Entry 4XDK (X-ray diffraction, 3.60 A resolution); this record covers chains A and B.

[Chain A (and B)]
Molecule: Potassium channel subfamily K member 10
From: Homo sapiens
Notes: chain B of this document is another copy of the same molecule, construct and numbering; everything in this record applies to it too
UniProt: P57789 (KCNKA_HUMAN), isoform P57789-3; residue numbers follow UniProt; this construct covers 67-340
Amino-acid sequence (282 residues; row label = number of the first residue in the row):
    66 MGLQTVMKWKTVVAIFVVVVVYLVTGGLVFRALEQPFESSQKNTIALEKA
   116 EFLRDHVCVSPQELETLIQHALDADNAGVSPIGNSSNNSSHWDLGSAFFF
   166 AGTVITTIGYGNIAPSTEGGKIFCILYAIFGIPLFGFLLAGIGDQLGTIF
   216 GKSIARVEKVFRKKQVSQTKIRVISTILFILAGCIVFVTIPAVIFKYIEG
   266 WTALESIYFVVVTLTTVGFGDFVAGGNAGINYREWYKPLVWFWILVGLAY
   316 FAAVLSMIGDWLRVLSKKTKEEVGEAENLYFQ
Unresolved in the structure: 66-72, 150-154, 292-297, 332-347 (chain B: 66-72, 223-231, 333-347)
Construct notes: initiating methionine (66); expression tag (341-347)
Ion coordination: K+ site 1: T172, I173, T281, V282 (shared with T172(B), I173(B), T281(B), V282(B) of chain B); K+ site 2: T172, T281 (shared with T172(B), T281(B) of chain B); K+ site 3: I173, G174, V282, G283 (shared with I173(B), G174(B), V282(B), G283(B) of chain B)
Small-molecule neighbours:
  - (S)-Norfluoxetine / (R)-Norfluoxetine, molecule 1: A193, I194, I197, P198
  - (S)-Norfluoxetine / (R)-Norfluoxetine, molecule 2: C249, V253, V276, L279, T280, L313, F316, L320
  - 1,2-diacyl-sn-glycero-3-phosphocholine (PC1), molecule 1: R237, V238, I245, I323, W326
  - 1,2-diacyl-sn-glycero-3-phosphocholine (PC1), molecule 2: V251, P256, I259, F260, L304, W308
Swiss-Prot annotation at these positions:
  - binding site (K(+)): V277
Reported in the primary citation:
  - binding site for (S)-Norfluoxetine: I194, P198, C249, V253, V276, L279, T280, F316, L320

[How chain A and chain B interact]
Pairs across the interface (209):
  W74(A) - Q210(B)
  V77(A) - L203(B)
  V77(A) - G206(B)
  I80(A) - L199(B)
  I80(A) - F202(B)
  I80(A) - L203(B)  hydrophobic
  F81(A) - L203(B)
  F81(A) - L310(B)  hydrophobic
  V83(A) - L199(B)  hydrophobic
  V84(A) - L199(B)  hydrophobic
  V84(A) - L203(B)  hydrophobic
  V85(A) - F163(B)
  Y87(A) - I170(B)  hydrophobic
  Y87(A) - Y192(B)  hydrogen bond (side chain-backbone)
  Y87(A) - F195(B)
  Y87(A) - G196(B)  hydrogen bond (side chain-backbone)
  Y87(A) - L199(B)  hydrophobic
  L88(A) - F163(B)  hydrophobic
  L88(A) - A166(B)
  L88(A) - G167(B)
  L88(A) - I170(B)  hydrophobic
  L88(A) - Y192(B)
  L88(A) - W306(B)  hydrophobic
  V89(A) - F163(B)  hydrophobic
  G91(A) - F188(B)
  G91(A) - Y192(B)
  G92(A) - A162(B)
  V94(A) - F188(B)  hydrophobic
  F95(A) - W157(B)  hydrophobic
  F95(A) - F165(B)  hydrophobic
  F95(A) - G185(B)
  F95(A) - F188(B)  hydrophobic
  F95(A) - C189(B)  hydrophobic
  F95(A) - Y192(B)  hydrophobic
  R96(A) - W157(B)
  R96(A) - L159(B)
  L98(A) - T182(B)  hydrogen bond (backbone-side chain)
  L98(A) - G184(B)
  L98(A) - G185(B)
  L98(A) - F188(B)  hydrophobic
  E99(A) - W157(B)
  E99(A) - P180(B)
  E99(A) - S181(B)  hydrogen bond (side chain-backbone)
  E99(A) - T182(B)  hydrogen bond (side chain-backbone)
  E99(A) - G185(B)
  Q100(A) - S155(B)  hydrogen bond
  Q100(A) - W157(B)
  F102(A) - S181(B)
  E103(A) - V144(B)
  E103(A) - S155(B)  hydrogen bond
  E103(A) - H156(B)  salt bridge
  E103(A) - W157(B)
  Q106(A) - D138(B)
  Q106(A) - A142(B)
  K107(A) - V144(B)
  I110(A) - H135(B)
  I110(A) - A136(B)  hydrophobic
  I110(A) - A139(B)  hydrophobic
  I110(A) - V144(B)  hydrophobic
  I110(A) - P146(B)  hydrophobic
  E113(A) - H135(B)  salt bridge
  K114(A) - P146(B)  hydrogen bond (side chain-backbone)
  K114(A) - G148(B)
  F117(A) - V124(B)  hydrophobic
  F117(A) - L132(B)  hydrophobic
  H121(A) - C123(B)  hydrogen bond (side chain-backbone)
  H121(A) - V124(B)
  H121(A) - E128(B)  salt bridge
  C123(A) - H121(B)  hydrogen bond (backbone-side chain)
  C123(A) - C123(B)  disulfide
  V124(A) - H121(B)
  V124(A) - V124(B)  hydrophobic
  E128(A) - F117(B)
  E128(A) - H121(B)  salt bridge
  L129(A) - L132(B)  hydrophobic
  E130(A) - P146(B)
  E130(A) - I147(B)
  E130(A) - G148(B)  hydrogen bond (side chain-backbone)
  L132(A) - F117(B)  hydrophobic
  L132(A) - L129(B)  hydrophobic
  L132(A) - L132(B)  hydrophobic
  I133(A) - A136(B)  hydrophobic
  I133(A) - P146(B)  hydrophobic
  I133(A) - I147(B)  hydrophobic
  Q134(A) - I147(B)
  H135(A) - I110(B)
  H135(A) - E113(B)  salt bridge
  A136(A) - I110(B)  hydrophobic
  A136(A) - I133(B)  hydrophobic
  L137(A) - D140(B)
  L137(A) - P146(B)  hydrophobic
  L137(A) - I147(B)  hydrophobic
  D138(A) - Q106(B)
  A139(A) - I110(B)  hydrophobic
  D140(A) - L137(B)
  A142(A) - Q106(B)
  V144(A) - E103(B)
  V144(A) - K107(B)
  V144(A) - I110(B)  hydrophobic
  P146(A) - I110(B)  hydrophobic
  P146(A) - K114(B)  hydrogen bond (backbone-side chain)
  P146(A) - I133(B)  hydrophobic
  P146(A) - L137(B)  hydrophobic
  I147(A) - E130(B)
  I147(A) - I133(B)  hydrophobic
  I147(A) - Q134(B)
  I147(A) - L137(B)  hydrophobic
  G148(A) - K114(B)
  G148(A) - E130(B)  hydrogen bond (backbone-side chain)
  S155(A) - Q100(B)  hydrogen bond
  S155(A) - E103(B)  hydrogen bond
  H156(A) - E103(B)  salt bridge
  W157(A) - F95(B)  hydrophobic
  W157(A) - R96(B)
  W157(A) - E99(B)
  W157(A) - Q100(B)
  W157(A) - E103(B)
  D158(A) - Q100(B)
  L159(A) - R96(B)
  A162(A) - G92(B)
  F163(A) - V85(B)
  F163(A) - L88(B)  hydrophobic
  F163(A) - V89(B)  hydrophobic
  F165(A) - F95(B)  hydrophobic
  F165(A) - F284(B)  hydrophobic
  A166(A) - L88(B)
  G167(A) - L88(B)
  V169(A) - V282(B)
  V169(A) - F284(B)  hydrophobic
  I170(A) - Y87(B)  hydrophobic
  I170(A) - L88(B)  hydrophobic
  T172(A) - T280(B)
  T172(A) - T281(B)
  T172(A) - V282(B)
  I173(A) - V282(B)
  G174(A) - V282(B)
  G174(A) - G283(B)
  G174(A) - F284(B)
  Y175(A) - F284(B)
  G176(A) - F284(B)
  P180(A) - E99(B)
  P180(A) - Y273(B)
  S181(A) - E99(B)  hydrogen bond (backbone-side chain)
  S181(A) - F102(B)
  T182(A) - L98(B)  hydrogen bond (side chain-backbone)
  T182(A) - E99(B)  hydrogen bond (backbone-side chain)
  E183(A) - L269(B)
  G184(A) - L98(B)
  G185(A) - F95(B)
  G185(A) - L98(B)
  G185(A) - E99(B)
  K186(A) - L269(B)
  K186(A) - Y273(B)
  K186(A) - D286(B)  salt bridge
  K186(A) - F287(B)
  I187(A) - L269(B)  hydrophobic
  F188(A) - G91(B)
  F188(A) - V94(B)  hydrophobic
  F188(A) - F95(B)  hydrophobic
  F188(A) - L98(B)  hydrophobic
  C189(A) - F95(B)  hydrophobic
  C189(A) - F284(B)  hydrophobic
  I190(A) - Y273(B)  hydrophobic
  I190(A) - V276(B)  hydrophobic
  Y192(A) - Y87(B)  hydrogen bond (side chain-backbone)
  Y192(A) - L88(B)
  Y192(A) - G91(B)
  Y192(A) - F95(B)  hydrophobic
  F195(A) - Y87(B)
  G196(A) - Y87(B)  hydrogen bond (backbone-side chain)
  I197(A) - T280(B)
  I197(A) - V282(B)  hydrophobic
  L199(A) - I80(B)
  L199(A) - V83(B)  hydrophobic
  L199(A) - V84(B)
  L199(A) - Y87(B)  hydrophobic
  F202(A) - I80(B)
  L203(A) - V77(B)
  L203(A) - I80(B)
  L203(A) - F81(B)  hydrophobic
  L203(A) - V84(B)  hydrophobic
  G206(A) - V77(B)
  Q210(A) - W74(B)
  L269(A) - E183(B)
  L269(A) - K186(B)
  L269(A) - I187(B)  hydrophobic
  L269(A) - I190(B)  hydrophobic
  Y273(A) - P180(B)
  Y273(A) - K186(B)
  Y273(A) - I190(B)  hydrophobic
  V276(A) - I190(B)  hydrophobic
  T280(A) - T172(B)
  T280(A) - I197(B)
  T281(A) - T172(B)
  V282(A) - V169(B)
  V282(A) - T172(B)
  V282(A) - I173(B)
  V282(A) - G174(B)
  G283(A) - G174(B)
  F284(A) - F165(B)  hydrophobic
  F284(A) - V169(B)  hydrophobic
  F284(A) - G174(B)
  F284(A) - Y175(B)
  F284(A) - G176(B)
  F284(A) - C189(B)  hydrophobic
  D286(A) - K186(B)  salt bridge
  F287(A) - K186(B)
  W306(A) - L88(B)  hydrophobic
  L310(A) - F81(B)  hydrophobic
Interface residues without a listed pair, chain A (102 interface residues in all): K73, V122, I178, A179, A193, I207, L327
Interface residues without a listed pair, chain B (101 interface residues in all): K73, V122, D158, I178, A179, A193, I207
Disulfides between the chains: C123(A)-C123(B)

[In short]
102 residues of chain A and 101 residues of chain B are in contact; the contacts include 1 disulfide bond, 20
hydrogen bonds and 8 salt bridges. Among the polar pairs are E103(A)-H156(B), E113(A)-H135(B) and
H121(A)-E128(B). From the paper: a binding site for (S)-Norfluoxetine at I194(A), P198(A) and C249(A) among
others.
Both chains are Potassium channel subfamily K member 10 (Homo sapiens). Entry 4XDK (Crystal structure of human
two pore domain potassium ion channel TREK2 (K2P10.1) in complex with norfluoxetine) was determined by X-ray
diffraction, deposited together with 4XDJ and 4BW5.
